PDB entry 4R87 | X-ray diffraction, 2.61 A resolution | chains A and D of the 4 polymer chains in the assembly

[Chain A (and D)]
Protein: Spermidine n1-acetyltransferase
Organism: Vibrio cholerae O1
Notes: chain D of this document is another copy of the same molecule, construct and numbering; everything in this record applies to it too
Reference sequence: Q9KL03 (Q9KL03_VIBCH); residues 1-173 here = UniProt positions 1-173
Chain sequence (176 residues; row label = number of the first residue in the row; numbers below 1 keep their minus sign (Ser-2 is residue -2)):
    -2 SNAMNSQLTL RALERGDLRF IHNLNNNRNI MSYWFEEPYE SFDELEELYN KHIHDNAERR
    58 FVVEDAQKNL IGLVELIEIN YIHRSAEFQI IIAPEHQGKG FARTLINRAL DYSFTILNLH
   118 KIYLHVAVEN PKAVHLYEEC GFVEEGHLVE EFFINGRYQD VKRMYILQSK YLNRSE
Disordered / not traced: -2 to 1, 172-173 (chain D: -2 to 2, 171-173)
Sequence notes: expression tag (-2 to 0)
Ligand contacts: coenzyme A (COA): Ile27, Tyr30, Trp31, Gln86, Ile87, Ile88, Ile89, His93, Gln94, Gly95, Lys96, Gly97, Phe98, Ala99, Arg100, His122, Val123, Asn127, Lys129, Ala130, His132, Leu133, Tyr134
Swiss-Prot annotation at these positions:
  - active site: Tyr134 (Proton donor)
  - binding site (spermine): Met28, Glu33, Glu41, His49 to Asp52, Glu84 to Gln86
  - binding site (Mg(2+)): Glu33, Glu75
  - binding site (spermidine): Glu33, Glu41
  - binding site (acetyl-CoA): Ile87 to Ile89, Gln94 to Arg100, Asn127 to Glu136
  - site: Glu84 (Could be important for selectivity toward long polyamines)
Reported in the primary citation:
  - binding site for coenzyme A: Trp31, Gln86, Ile87, Leu121, His122, Val123 (proposed by the authors, not directly observed)
  - specificity-determining residues: Glu33, Glu75, Glu84 (proposed by the authors, not directly observed)
  - catalytic residues: Tyr134 (citing earlier work)

[Interface between chain A and chain D]
Pairs across the interface - 11 pairs, chain A then chain D:
  Tyr78(A) - Tyr78(D)
  Tyr78(A) - Leu114(D)
  Ile79(A) - Ile113(D)
  Ile79(A) - Leu114(D)
  Ile79(A) - Asn115(D)  hydrogen bond (backbone-side chain)
  Arg81(A) - Arg81(D)
  Arg81(A) - Asn115(D)
  Ile113(A) - Ile79(D)
  Leu114(A) - Ile79(D)  hydrophobic
  Asn115(A) - Ile79(D)  hydrogen bond (side chain-backbone)
  Asn115(A) - Arg81(D)

[In short]
Chain A and chain D each contribute 6 residues to their interface, with 2 hydrogen bonds. Its one
hydrogen-bonded contact is Ile79(A)-Asn115(D). Chain A binds coenzyme A. From the paper: the catalytic residue
Tyr134(A); a binding site for coenzyme A at Trp31(A), Gln86(A) and Ile87(A) among others.
Chain A and chain D are both Spermidine n1-acetyltransferase (Vibrio cholerae O1); the structure, Crystal
structure of spermidine N-acetyltransferase from Vibrio cholerae in complex with CoA and spermine, was
determined by X-ray diffraction, deposited together with 4R57, 4NCZ, 4MI4, 4MHD and 4JJX.
